Entry 6MJ4 (X-ray diffraction, 2.00 A resolution); this record covers chains A and B of the 4 polymer chains in the assembly.

# Chain A
Molecule: Antigen-presenting glycoprotein CD1d1
Source organism: Mus musculus
UniProt: A0A0R4J090 (A0A0R4J090_MOUSE); residues 1-279 here correspond to UniProt positions 19-297 (UniProt number = residue number + 18)
Sequence (285 residues; numbered 1 to 285; the number before each row is that of its first residue):
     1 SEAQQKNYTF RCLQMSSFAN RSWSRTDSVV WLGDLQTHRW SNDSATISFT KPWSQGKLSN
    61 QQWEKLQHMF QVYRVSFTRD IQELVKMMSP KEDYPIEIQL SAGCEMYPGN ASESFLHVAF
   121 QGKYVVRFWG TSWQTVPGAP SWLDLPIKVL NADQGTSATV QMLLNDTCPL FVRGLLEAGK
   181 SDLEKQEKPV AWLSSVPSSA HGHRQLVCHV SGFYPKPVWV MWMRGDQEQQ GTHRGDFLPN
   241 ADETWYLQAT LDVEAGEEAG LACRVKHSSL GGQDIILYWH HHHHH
Disordered / not traced: 1-6, 280-285
Construct notes: expression tag (280-285)
Disulfide bonds: C104-C168, C208-C263
Covalently attached groups: N-acetylglucosamine (NAG) linked to N20, N42; glycan linked to N165
Ligand contacts: glycolipid (JTG; N-[(2S,3S,4R)-3,4-dihydroxy-1-{[4-O-(prop-2-en-1-yl)-alpha-D-galactopyranosyl]oxy}octadecan-2-yl]hexacosanamide): F10, C12, Q14, S28, V30, H38, W40, I47, W63, L66, M69, F70, Y73, S76, F77, D80, I81, L84, V85, I98, L100, A102, G103, L116, V118, F120, W133, W142, L143, L150, D153, G155, T156, T159, V160, L163, L164, T167, C168, F171

# Chain B
Molecule: Beta-2-microglobulin
Source organism: Mus musculus
UniProt: P01887 (B2MG_MOUSE); residues 1-99 here correspond to UniProt positions 21-119 (UniProt number = residue number + 20)
Sequence (99 residues; numbered 1 to 99; the number before each row is that of its first residue):
     1 IQKTPQIQVY SRHPPENGKP NILNCYVTQF HPPHIEIQML KNGKKIPKVE MSDMSFSKDW
    61 SFYILAHTEF TPTETDTYAC RVKHASMAEP KTVYWDRDM
Disordered / not traced: 1
Disulfide bonds: C25-C80

# How chain A and chain B interact
Contacting residue pairs (58):
  L13(A) - S55(B)
  L13(A) - F56(B)
  Q14(A) - F56(B)
  M15(A) - M54(B)
  M15(A) - F56(B)  hydrophobic
  M15(A) - F62(B)  hydrophobic
  S17(A) - P33(B)
  V29(A) - D53(B)
  V29(A) - M54(B)
  V29(A) - S55(B)
  W31(A) - S55(B)  hydrogen bond
  W31(A) - Y63(B)
  Q36(A) - D53(B)  hydrogen bond
  R39(A) - D53(B)  salt bridge
  E97(A) - P33(B)
  E97(A) - F62(B)
  Q99(A) - F56(B)
  Q99(A) - W60(B)  hydrogen bond (side chain-backbone)
  Q99(A) - F62(B)
  L100(A) - F56(B)
  S101(A) - W60(B)
  H117(A) - W60(B)
  A119(A) - W60(B)  hydrophobic
  G122(A) - W60(B)
  Y124(A) - W60(B)
  V190(A) - P14(B)  hydrophobic
  W192(A) - S11(B)
  W192(A) - H13(B)
  W192(A) - P14(B)  hydrophobic
  W192(A) - P15(B)
  S194(A) - R97(B)
  S194(A) - D98(B)  hydrogen bond (side chain-backbone)
  S195(A) - D98(B)
  V196(A) - D98(B)
  V196(A) - M99(B)  hydrophobic
  V207(A) - D98(B)
  V207(A) - M99(B)
  H209(A) - R97(B)
  H209(A) - M99(B)
  S211(A) - R12(B)  hydrogen bond (side chain-backbone)
  G212(A) - R12(B)
  L238(A) - Q8(B)
  L238(A) - Y10(B)
  L238(A) - Y26(B)  hydrophobic
  P239(A) - Y10(B)  hydrogen bond (backbone-side chain)
  P239(A) - Y26(B)  hydrophobic
  P239(A) - L65(B)
  N240(A) - Y10(B)
  N240(A) - R12(B)
  N240(A) - N24(B)  hydrogen bond
  N240(A) - L65(B)
  A241(A) - L65(B)
  A241(A) - H67(B)
  D242(A) - R12(B)  salt bridge
  T244(A) - R12(B)
  Y246(A) - Y10(B)  hydrophobic
  Y246(A) - S11(B)
  Q248(A) - M99(B)  hydrogen bond (side chain-backbone)
Interface residues without a listed pair, chain A (34 interface residues in all): V118
Interface residues without a listed pair, chain B (23 interface residues in all): D96

# Overview
34 residues of chain A face 23 of chain B across their interface; the contacts include 8 hydrogen bonds and 2
salt bridges. Polar contacts include R39(A)-D53(B), D242(A)-R12(B) and W31(A)-S55(B). Ligands of chain A:
glycolipid. N-acetylglucosamine is covalently linked to N20(A) and N42(A).
Chain A is Antigen-presenting glycoprotein CD1d1 and chain B is Beta-2-microglobulin, both from Mus musculus;
the structure, Crystal structure of MCD1D/INKTCR TERNARY COMPLEX bound to glycolipid (XXW), was determined by
X-ray diffraction together with 6MIV, 6MIY, 6MJ6, 6MJA, 6MJI, 6MJJ and 6MJQ from the same study.
